9N6R - chain A; structure by X-ray diffraction, 1.70 A resolution.

== Chain A ==
Molecule: 3C-like proteinase nsp5
From: Severe acute respiratory syndrome coronavirus 2
Notes: EC 3.4.22.69
Reference sequence: P0DTD1 (R1AB_SARS2); residues 1-306 here correspond to UniProt positions 3264-3569 (UniProt number = residue number + 3263)
Chain sequence (306 residues; each row starts with the number of its first residue):
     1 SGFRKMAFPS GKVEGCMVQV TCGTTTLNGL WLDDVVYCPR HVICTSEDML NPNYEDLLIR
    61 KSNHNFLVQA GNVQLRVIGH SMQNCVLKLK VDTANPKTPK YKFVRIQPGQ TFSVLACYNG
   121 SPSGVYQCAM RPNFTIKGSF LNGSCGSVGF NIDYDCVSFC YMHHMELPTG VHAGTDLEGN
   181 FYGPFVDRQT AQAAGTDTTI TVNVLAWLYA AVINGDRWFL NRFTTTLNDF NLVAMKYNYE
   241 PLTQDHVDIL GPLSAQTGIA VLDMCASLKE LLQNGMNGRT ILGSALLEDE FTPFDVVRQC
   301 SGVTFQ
Unresolved in the structure: 303-306
Metal / ion sites: Na+: Asn221, Phe223, Asp263
Residues lining bound ligands: Ensitrelvir (7YY; 6-[(6-chloranyl-2-methyl-indazol-5-yl)amino]-3-[(1-methyl-1,2,4-triazol-3-yl)methyl]-1-[[2,4,5-tris(fluoranyl)phenyl]methyl]-1,3,5-triazine-2,4-dione): Ser1, Thr24, Thr25, Thr26, Leu27, His41, Met49, Phe140, Leu141, Asn142, Gly143, Ser144, Cys145, His163, His164, Met165, Glu166, His172, Asp187, Arg188, Gln189
Curated features (UniProtKB/Swiss-Prot):
  - active site: His41 (For 3CL-PRO activity), Cys145 (Nucleophile)
  - site: Gln306 (Cleavage)
  - cross-link (Glycyl lysine isopeptide (Lys-Gly)): Lys5 (interchain with G-Cter in ubiquitin), Lys90 (interchain with G-Cter in ubiquitin)
Reported in the primary citation:
  - binding site for Ensitrelvir: Thr26, His41, Asn142, Gly143, Met165

== In short ==
Chain A binds Ensitrelvir. The Na+ site is built by Asn221, Phe223 and Asp263. UniProt lists active-site
residues His41 and Cys145. The paper reports a binding site for Ensitrelvir at Thr26, His41 and Asn142 among
others.
Chain A is 3C-like proteinase nsp5 (Severe acute respiratory syndrome coronavirus 2); the structure, Room
Temperature X-Ray Structure of SARS-CoV-2 Main Protease in Complex with Ensitrelvir, was determined by X-ray
diffraction together with 9N6J, 9N6L, 9N6M, 9N6N and 9N6P from the same study.
